PDB entry 6M0S | electron microscopy, 3.60 A resolution | chains B and D of the 15 polymer chains in the assembly

Chain B:
Protein: V-type proton ATPase subunit d
From: Saccharomyces cerevisiae (strain ATCC 204508 / S288c)
Reference sequence: P32366 (VA0D_YEAST); residue numbers follow UniProt; this construct covers 1-345
Amino-acid sequence (345 residues; each row starts with the number of its first residue):
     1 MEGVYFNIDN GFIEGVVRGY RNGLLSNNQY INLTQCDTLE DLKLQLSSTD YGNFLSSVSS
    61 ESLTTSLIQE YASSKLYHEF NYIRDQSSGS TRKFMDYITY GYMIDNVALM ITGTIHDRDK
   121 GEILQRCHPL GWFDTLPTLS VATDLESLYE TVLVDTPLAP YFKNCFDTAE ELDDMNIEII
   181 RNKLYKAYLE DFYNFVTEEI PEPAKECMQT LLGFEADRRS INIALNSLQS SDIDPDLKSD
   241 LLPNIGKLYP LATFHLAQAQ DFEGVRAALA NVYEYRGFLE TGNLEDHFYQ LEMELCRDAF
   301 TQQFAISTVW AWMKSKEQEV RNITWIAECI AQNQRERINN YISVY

Chain D:
Protein: V-type proton ATPase subunit c'
From: Saccharomyces cerevisiae (strain ATCC 204508 / S288c)
Reference sequence: P32842 (VATL2_YEAST); residues 7-164 here = UniProt positions 7-164
Amino-acid sequence (158 residues; numbered 7 to 164; the number before each row is that of its first residue):
     7 SNIYAPLYAP FFGFAGCAAA MVLSCLGAAI GTAKSGIGIA GIGTFKPELI MKSLIPVVMS
    67 GILAIYGLVV AVLIAGNLSP TEDYTLFNGF MHLSCGLCVG FACLSSGYAI GMVGDVGVRK
   127 YMHQPRLFVG IVLILIFSEV LGLYGMIVAL ILNTRGSE

How chain B and chain D interact:
Contacting residue pairs - 11 pairs, chain B then chain D:
  Met1(B) with Lys40(D)
  Glu2(B) with Lys40(D), salt bridge; Ile43(D); Asp121(D)
  Arg21(B) with Thr50(D); Phe51(D)
  Arg297(B) with His129(D), hydrogen bond
  Thr301(B) with Gly47(D); Arg125(D)
  Gln302(B) with Arg125(D)
  Gln303(B) with Ile43(D)
Other interface residues (no listed pair), chain B (11 interface residues in all): Asp298, Phe300, Phe304, Tyr345
Other interface residues (no listed pair), chain D (10 interface residues in all): Ala39, Met128

In short:
11 residues of chain B and 10 residues of chain D are in contact, with 1 hydrogen bond and 1 salt bridge.
Polar pairs include Glu2(B)-Lys40(D) and Arg297(B)-His129(D).
Chain B is V-type proton ATPase subunit d and chain D is V-type proton ATPase subunit c', both from
Saccharomyces cerevisiae (strain ATCC 204508 / S288c); the structure, 3.6A Yeast Vo state3 prime, was
determined by electron microscopy (same publication as 6M0R).
